PDB entry 2JLX | X-ray diffraction, 2.20 A resolution | chains A and C

[Chain A]
Protein: Serine protease subunit NS3
Source organism: Dengue virus 4
Notes: EC 3.4.21.91
UniProtKB: Q2YHF0 (POLG_DEN4T); residues 172-618 here correspond to UniProt positions 1646-2092 (UniProt number = residue number + 1474)
Sequence (451 residues; numbered 168 to 618; the number before each row is that of its first residue):
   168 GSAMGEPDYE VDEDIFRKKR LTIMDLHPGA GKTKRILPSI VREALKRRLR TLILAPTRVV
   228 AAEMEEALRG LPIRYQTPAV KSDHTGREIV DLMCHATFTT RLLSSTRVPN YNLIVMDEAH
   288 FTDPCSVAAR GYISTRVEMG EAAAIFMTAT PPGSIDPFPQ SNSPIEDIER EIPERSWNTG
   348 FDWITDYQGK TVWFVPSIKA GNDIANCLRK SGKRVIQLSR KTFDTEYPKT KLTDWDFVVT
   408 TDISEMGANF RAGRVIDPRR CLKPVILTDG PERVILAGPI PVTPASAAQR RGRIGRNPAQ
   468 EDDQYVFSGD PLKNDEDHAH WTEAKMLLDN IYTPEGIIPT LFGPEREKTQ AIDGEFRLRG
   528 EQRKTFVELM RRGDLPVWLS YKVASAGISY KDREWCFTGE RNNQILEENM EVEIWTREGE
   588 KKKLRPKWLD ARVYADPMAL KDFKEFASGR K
Sequence notes: conflict Asp-250 (Glu1724 in Q2YHF0), Cys-292 (Ser1766 in Q2YHF0), Ser-321 (Thr1795 in Q2YHF0), Ile-322 (Thr1796 in Q2YHF0), Arg-381 (Lys1855 in Q2YHF0), Lys-480 (Arg1954 in Q2YHF0)
UniProt features mapped onto this chain:
  - region: Arg-184 to Arg-187 (Important for RNA-binding)
  - motif: Asp-284 to His-287 (DEAH box)
  - binding site (ATP): Leu-193 to Thr-200
  - site: Arg-457 (Involved in NS3 ATPase and RTPase activities), Arg-460 (Involved in NS3 ATPase and RTPase activities), Lys-618 (Cleavage)
  - modified residue: Lys-388 (N6-acetyllysine)
Bound ions: Mn2+: Thr-200 (together with ADP, vanadate)
Ligand contacts:
  - ADP (adenosine-5'-diphosphate): His-194, Pro-195, Gly-196, Ala-197, Gly-198, Lys-199, Thr-200, Lys-201, Arg-202, Glu-230, Glu-233, Asn-329, Lys-398, Gly-414, Asn-416, Arg-418, Arg-463
  - vanadate: Pro-195, Gly-196, Lys-199, Thr-200, Asp-284, Glu-285, Ala-316, Met-413, Gly-414, Gln-456, Gly-459, Arg-460, Arg-463
From the paper describing this entry:
  - binding site for vanadate: Gln-456
  - catalytic residues: Gln-456

[Chain C]
Molecule: 12-nt RNA strand
Sequence (12 nucleotides; numbered 1 to 12; the number before each row is that of its first residue):
     1 AGACUAACAA CU
Not modelled in the structure: 9-12

[How chain A and chain C interact]
Pairs across the interface - 45 pairs, chain A then chain C:
  Pro-223(A) with A3(C), hydrogen bond to the sugar; C4(C), sugar contact
  Thr-224(A) with A3(C), sugar contact; C4(C), phosphate contact
  Arg-225(A) with C4(C), salt bridge to the phosphate; U5(C), salt bridge to the phosphate
  Arg-241(A) with A7(C), salt bridge to the phosphate; C8(C), salt bridge to the phosphate
  Gln-243(A) with A6(C), hydrogen bond to the sugar; A7(C), sugar contact
  Thr-244(A) with U5(C), hydrogen bond to the phosphate
  Pro-245(A) with U5(C), phosphate contact; A6(C), phosphate contact
  Cys-261(A) with C4(C), phosphate contact; U5(C), phosphate contact
  Ala-263(A) with C4(C), sugar contact
  Thr-264(A) with C4(C), hydrogen bond to the sugar; U5(C), sugar contact; A6(C), sugar contact
  Arg-268(A) with A6(C), base contact; A7(C), hydrogen bond to the sugar
  Ser-271(A) with A6(C), base contact
  Thr-273(A) with A7(C), hydrogen bond to the sugar
  Phe-288(A) with A3(C), sugar contact
  Asp-290(A) with G2(C), hydrogen bond to the base; A3(C), base contact
  Pro-363(A) with A1(C), hydrogen bond to the sugar; G2(C), sugar contact
  Ser-364(A) with A1(C), phosphate contact; G2(C), phosphate contact
  Ile-365(A) with G2(C), hydrogen bond to the phosphate
  Ser-386(A) with A3(C), phosphate contact
  Arg-387(A) with G2(C), salt bridge to the phosphate; A3(C), salt bridge to the phosphate; C4(C), phosphate contact
  Thr-408(A) with G2(C), hydrogen bond to the phosphate; A3(C), hydrogen bond to the phosphate
  Asp-409(A) with G2(C), sugar contact
  Ile-410(A) with A3(C), phosphate contact; C4(C), phosphate contact
  Leu-429(A) with A1(C), base contact
  Pro-431(A) with A1(C), base contact
  Leu-443(A) with A1(C), sugar contact
  Arg-599(A) with A1(C), base contact
  Asp-603(A) with A1(C), sugar contact
Interface residues without a listed pair, chain A (32 interface residues in all): Thr-267, Pro-291, His-485, Arg-538

[Overview]
Chain A and chain C form an interface of 32 and 8 residues respectively, with 11 hydrogen bonds and 6 salt
bridges. Among the polar pairs are Asp-290(A)/G2(C), Pro-223(A)/A3(C) and Gln-243(A)/A6(C). Chain A binds ADP
and vanadate. From the paper: the catalytic residue Gln-456(A); a binding site for vanadate at Gln-456(A).
Chain A is Serine protease subunit NS3 (Dengue virus 4) and chain C is a 12-nt RNA strand; the structure,
Dengue virus 4 NS3 helicase in complex with ssRNA and ADP-Vanadate, was determined by X-ray diffraction
together with 2JLU, 2JLV, 2JLW and 2JLZ from the same study.
